PDB entry 2JDK | X-ray diffraction, 1.10 A resolution | chains C and D of the 4 polymer chains in the assembly

== Chain C (and D) ==
Molecule: Fucose-binding lectin pa-iil
Organism: Pseudomonas aeruginosa
Notes: chain D of this document is another copy of the same molecule, construct and numbering; everything in this record applies to it too
UniProtKB: Q9HYN5 (Q9HYN5_PSEAE); residues 0-114 here correspond to UniProt positions 1-115 (UniProt number = residue number + 1)
Amino-acid sequence (115 residues; each row starts with the number of its first residue; numbering starts at 0):
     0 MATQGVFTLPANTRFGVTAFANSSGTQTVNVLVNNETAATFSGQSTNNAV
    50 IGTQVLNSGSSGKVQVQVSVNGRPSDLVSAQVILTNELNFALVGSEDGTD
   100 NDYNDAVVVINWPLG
Disordered / not traced: 0
Bound ions: Ca2+ site 1: N21, D101, N103, D104 (together with alpha-L-fucopyranose) (shared with G114(D) of chain D); Ca2+ site 2: E95, D99, D101, D104 (together with alpha-L-fucopyranose); Ca2+ site 3: G114 (together with alpha-L-fucopyranose) (shared with N21(D), D101(D), N103(D), D104(D) of chain D)

== Interface between chain C and chain D ==
Pairs across the interface (56; chain C residue first):
  R13(C) - T45(D)
  R13(C) - N46(D)  hydrogen bond
  G15(C) - N47(D)
  T17(C) - F19(D)
  F19(C) - T17(D)
  N21(C) - L113(D)
  N21(C) - G114(D)  hydrogen bond (side chain-backbone)
  T45(C) - G114(D)
  N46(C) - R13(D)  hydrogen bond
  N46(C) - V54(D)
  N47(C) - G15(D)
  N47(C) - N110(D)  hydrogen bond
  N47(C) - L113(D)
  V49(C) - T52(D)
  V54(C) - N46(D)
  V77(C) - L83(D)  hydrophobic
  V77(C) - T84(D)
  S78(C) - L83(D)
  A79(C) - L83(D)  hydrophobic
  V81(C) - V81(D)  hydrophobic
  V81(C) - L91(D)  hydrophobic
  L83(C) - V77(D)  hydrophobic
  L83(C) - S78(D)
  L83(C) - A79(D)  hydrophobic
  T84(C) - V77(D)
  T84(C) - Y102(D)
  E86(C) - N100(D)
  E86(C) - D101(D)
  L87(C) - G93(D)
  L87(C) - D101(D)
  L87(C) - Y102(D)
  L87(C) - N103(D)
  F89(C) - L91(D)  hydrophobic
  F89(C) - V106(D)  hydrophobic
  L91(C) - V81(D)  hydrophobic
  L91(C) - F89(D)  hydrophobic
  G93(C) - L87(D)
  N100(C) - E86(D)
  D101(C) - E86(D)
  D101(C) - G114(D)
  Y102(C) - T84(D)
  Y102(C) - L87(D)
  N103(C) - P112(D)  hydrogen bond (side chain-backbone)
  N103(C) - L113(D)
  N103(C) - G114(D)  hydrogen bond (side chain-backbone)
  V106(C) - F89(D)  hydrophobic
  V108(C) - F89(D)  hydrophobic
  N110(C) - N47(D)  hydrogen bond
  P112(C) - N103(D)  hydrogen bond (backbone-side chain)
  L113(C) - N21(D)
  L113(C) - N47(D)
  L113(C) - N103(D)
  G114(C) - N21(D)  hydrogen bond (backbone-side chain)
  G114(C) - T45(D)
  G114(C) - D101(D)
  G114(C) - N103(D)  hydrogen bond (backbone-side chain)
Interface residues without a listed pair, chain C (34 interface residues in all): S22, T52, V92
Interface residues without a listed pair, chain D (34 interface residues in all): S22, V49, V92, V108

== Overview ==
Chain C and chain D each contribute 34 residues to their interface; the contacts include 10 hydrogen bonds.
Polar contacts include R13(C)-N46(D), N21(C)-G114(D) and N47(C)-N110(D). The Ca2+ site 1 is built by N21(C),
D101(C), N103(C) and D104(C).
Chain C and chain D are both Fucose-binding lectin pa-iil (Pseudomonas aeruginosa); the structure, Lectin
PA-IIL of P.aeruginosa complexed with disaccharide derivative, was determined by X-ray diffraction together
with 2JDH from the same study.
